2Y1M - chain A; structure by X-ray diffraction, 2.67 A resolution.

[Chain A]
Protein: E3 ubiquitin-protein ligase
Source organism: Homo sapiens
Notes: EC 6.3.2.-
UniProt: P22681 (CBL_HUMAN); residues 47-435 here = UniProt positions 47-435
Amino-acid sequence (389 residues; numbered 47 to 435; the number before each row is that of its first residue):
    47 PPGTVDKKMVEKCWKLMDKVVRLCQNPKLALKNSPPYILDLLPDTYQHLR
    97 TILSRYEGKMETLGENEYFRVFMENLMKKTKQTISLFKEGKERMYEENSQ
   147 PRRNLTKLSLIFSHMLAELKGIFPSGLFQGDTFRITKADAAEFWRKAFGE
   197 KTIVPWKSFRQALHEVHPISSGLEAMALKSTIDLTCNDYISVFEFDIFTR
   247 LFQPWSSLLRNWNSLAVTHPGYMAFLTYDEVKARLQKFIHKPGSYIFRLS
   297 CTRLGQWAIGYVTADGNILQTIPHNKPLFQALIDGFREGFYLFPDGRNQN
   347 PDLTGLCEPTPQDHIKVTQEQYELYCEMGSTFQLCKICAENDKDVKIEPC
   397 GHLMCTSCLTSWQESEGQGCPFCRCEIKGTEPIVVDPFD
Disordered / not traced: 354-358
Swiss-Prot annotation at these positions:
  - zinc finger: Cys-381 to Arg-420 (RING-type)
  - region: Leu-352 to Leu-380 (Linker)
  - binding site (Ca(2+)): Asp-229, Thr-231, Asn-233, Tyr-235, Glu-240
  - binding site (4-O-phospho-L-tyrosine): Arg-294
  - modified residue: Tyr-371 (Phosphotyrosine)
  - natural variant: Lys-287 (K287R: Found in patients with acute myeloid leukemia; uncertain significance), Gln-365 (Q365QSK: Found in patients with acute myeloid leukemia; uncertain significance), Gln-367 (Q367P: In NSLL), Tyr-371 (Y371H: Found in patients with acute myeloid leukemia; uncertain significance), Lys-382 (K382E: In NSLL), Asp-390 (D390Y: In NSLL), Arg-420 (R420Q: In NSLL)
  - mutagenesis: Ser-80 (S80D: Abolishes interaction with ZAP70), Pro-82 (P82A: Abolishes interaction with ZAP70), Asp-229 (D229Q: Abolishes interaction with ZAP70), Glu-240 (E240S: Abolishes interaction with ZAP70), Arg-294 (R294K: Abolishes interaction with ZAP70), Gly-306 (G306E: Abolishes interaction with ZAP70 and EPHB1, but does not affect interaction with SLA. Reduces ubiquitination and therefore proteasomal degradation of SPRED2), Tyr-371 (Y371F: Strongly reduces tyrosine phosphorylation by INSR; when associated with F-700 and F-774), Cys-381 (C381A: Loss of ubiquitin ligase activity)
Ion coordination: Ca2+: Asp-229, Thr-231, Asn-233, Tyr-235, Glu-240; Zn2+ site 1: Cys-381, Cys-384, Cys-401, Cys-404; Zn2+ site 2: Cys-396, His-398, Cys-416, Cys-419
From the paper describing this entry:
  - contacts within the chain: Met-222/Ile-383 (hydrophobic contact)
  - mutagenesis - M222E (4-fold), Y368F, Y371F: increased binding to UbcH5B
  - mutagenesis - M222E (2.5-fold): increased catalytic activity
  - mutagenesis - M222F: unchanged catalytic activity
  - mutagenesis - Y368F (2-fold): increased catalytic activity on UbcH5B
  - mutagenesis - Y371F: unchanged catalytic activity on UbcH5B
  - mutagenesis - Y368F, Y371F, K389A, V431A: decreased catalytic activity on EGFR
  - mutagenesis - M222F: decreased binding to UbcH5B

[Overview]
Asp-229, Thr-231, Asn-233, Tyr-235 and Glu-240 coordinate Ca2+. UniProt lists 5 Ca2+-binding residues, residue
binding 4-O-phospho-L-tyrosine Arg-294 and 8 mutagenesis sites. From the paper: Y368F, Y371F and K389A, among
others, reduce catalytic activity on EGFR; contacts within the chain involving Met-222 and Ile-383; 6
substitutions were tested in all.
Chain A is E3 ubiquitin-protein ligase (Homo sapiens); the structure, Structure of native c-Cbl, was
determined by X-ray diffraction, deposited together with 4A49, 4A4B, 4A4C and 2Y1N.
